Entry 6UUS (electron microscopy, 2.40 A resolution); this record covers chains P and R of the 7 polymer chains in the assembly.

# Chain P
Protein: ADM
Reference sequence: P35318 (ADML_HUMAN); residues 1-52 here correspond to UniProt positions 95-146 (UniProt number = residue number + 94)
Chain sequence (53 residues; row label = number of the first residue in the row):
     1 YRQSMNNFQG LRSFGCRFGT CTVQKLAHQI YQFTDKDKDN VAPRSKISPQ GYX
Unresolved in the structure: 1-15, 53
Construct notes: amidation (53)
Modified / non-standard residues: NH2 (amino group) at position 53
Cystine bridges: Cys16-Cys21
Swiss-Prot annotation at these positions:
  - site (Required for CALCRL receptor interaction): Thr22, Tyr31
  - modified residue: Tyr52 (Tyrosine amide)
From the paper describing this entry:
  - contacts within the chain: Cys16-Lys25

# Chain R
Protein: Calcitonin gene-related peptide type 1 receptor
Source organism: Homo sapiens
Reference sequence: Q16602 (CALRL_HUMAN); residues 22-461 here = UniProt positions 22-461
Chain sequence (490 residues; numbered -9 to 480; the number before each row is that of its first residue; numbers below 1 keep their minus sign (Met-9 is residue -9)):
    -9 MKTIIALSYI FCLVFADYKD DDDLEVLFQG PAELEESPED SIQLGVTRNK IMTAQYECYQ
    51 KIMQDPIQQA EGVYCNRTWD GWLCWNDVAA GTESMQLCPD YFQDFDPSEK VTKICDQDGN
   111 WFRHPASNRT WTNYTQCNVN THEKVKTALN LFYLTIIGHG LSIASLLISL GIFFYFKSLS
   171 CQRITLHKNL FFSFVCNSVV TIIHLTAVAN NQALVATNPV SCKVSQFIHL YLMGCNYFWM
   231 LCEGIYLHTL IVVAVFAEKQ HLMWYYFLGW GFPLIPACIH AIARSLYYND NCWISSDTHL
   291 LYIIHGPICA ALLVNLFFLL NIVRVLITKL KVTHQAESNL YMKAVRATLI LVPLLGIEFV
   351 LIPWRPEGKI AEEVYDYIMH ILMHFQGLLV STIFCFFNGE VQAILRRNWN QYKIQFGNSF
   411 SNSEALRSAS YTVSTISDGP GYSHDCPSEH LNGKSIHDIE NVLLKPENLY NPAGLEVLFQ
   471 GPHHHHHHHH
Unresolved in the structure: -9 to 34, 55-63, 107-109, 324-328, 352-361, 403-480
Construct notes: initiating methionine (-9); expression tag (-8 to 21, 462-480)
Cystine bridges: Cys48-Cys74, Cys65-Cys105, Cys88-Cys127, Cys212-Cys282
Swiss-Prot annotation at these positions:
  - region: Thr288, His289 (Required for RAMP3 interaction)
  - site: Gln202 (Required for ADM interaction), Gln250 (Required for RAMP3 interaction), Ser286 (Required for ADM2 interaction), Thr288 (Required for RAMP2 interaction), His295 (Required for ADM2 interaction), Trp354 (Required for ADM2 interaction), Met373 (Required for ADM interaction)
  - modified residue (Phosphoserine): Ser420, Ser445
  - glycosylation (N-linked (GlcNAc...) asparagine): Asn66, Asn118, Asn123
  - natural variant: Val205 (deletion: In LMPHM8; uncertain significance)
  - mutagenesis: Trp72 (W72A: Strongly reduced affinity for adrenomedullin), Phe92 (F92A: Strongly reduced affinity for adrenomedullin), Trp121 (W121A: Strongly reduced affinity for adrenomedullin)
From the paper describing this entry:
  - conformationally variable residues (helix shift, loop rearrangement): Val205, Val364

# How chain P and chain R interact
Pairs across the interface (71):
  Cys16(P) with Tyr292(R), hydrophobic
  Arg17(P) with Tyr292(R), hydrogen bond
  Phe18(P) with His295(R)
  Gly19(P) with Met369(R); Met373(R)
  Thr20(P) with Phe349(R)
  Cys21(P) with His295(R), hydrogen bond
  Thr22(P) with Met369(R); His370(R); Met373(R)
  Val23(P) with Thr191(R); His219(R); Met223(R), hydrophobic
  Gln24(P) with Gln216(R), hydrogen bond; His219(R); Leu220(R); Ser286(R); Leu291(R)
  Lys25(P) with Ser286(R)
  Leu26(P) with Ala138(R); Leu141(R), hydrophobic; Phe142(R); Thr145(R)
  Ala27(P) with Leu195(R), hydrophobic; Ala199(R); Ile284(R)
  His28(P) with Ile284(R); Ser286(R), hydrogen bond; Asp287(R), salt bridge
  Ile30(P) with Phe142(R), hydrophobic; Ala199(R); Asn200(R); Gln202(R), hydrogen bond (backbone-side chain)
  Tyr31(P) with Ala199(R), hydrogen bond (backbone-backbone); Gln202(R), hydrogen bond (backbone-side chain); Val205(R), hydrophobic; Ile284(R), hydrophobic
  Gln32(P) with Pro97(R)
  Phe33(P) with Asp96(R); Pro97(R); Val135(R), hydrophobic
  Thr34(P) with Asn200(R); Gln202(R), hydrogen bond
  Asp35(P) with Gln93(R), hydrogen bond (backbone-side chain); Gln202(R)
  Lys36(P) with Gln93(R)
  Lys38(P) with Asp90(R); Tyr91(R); Phe92(R); Gln93(R)
  Asp39(P) with Gln93(R), hydrogen bond (backbone-backbone)
  Asn40(P) with Gln93(R); Asp94(R)
  Ala42(P) with Asp94(R); Asn128(R)
  Pro43(P) with Phe92(R)
  Lys46(P) with Trp72(R); Trp121(R); Tyr124(R); Thr125(R); Asn128(R)
  Ser48(P) with Trp121(R), hydrogen bond (backbone-side chain)
  Pro49(P) with His114(R); Ser117(R), hydrogen bond (backbone-side chain); Trp121(R), hydrogen bond (backbone-side chain)
  Gly51(P) with Thr120(R); Trp121(R)
  Tyr52(P) with Asp70(R); Trp72(R); Trp121(R), hydrogen bond (backbone-side chain); Thr122(R)
Interface residues without a listed pair, chain P (33 interface residues in all): Gln29, Asp37, Gln50
Interface residues without a listed pair, chain R (51 interface residues in all): Val36, Thr37, Gly71, Phe95, Leu139, Tyr227, Ser285, Ile298, Cys299
From the paper, about this interface:
  - pairs named by the authors: His295(R)-Thr20(P)
  - interface residues, chain P: Gly19(P)

# Overview
33 residues of chain P face 51 of chain R across their interface, with 14 hydrogen bonds and 1 salt bridge.
Polar pairs include His28(P)-Asp287(R), Arg17(P)-Tyr292(R) and Cys21(P)-His295(R). The authors report a
contact between His295(R) and Thr20(P). The paper reports the interface residue Gly19(P); conformational
variability at Val205(R) and Val364(R).
Chain P is ADM and chain R is Calcitonin gene-related peptide type 1 receptor (Homo sapiens); the structure,
CryoEM Structure of the active Adrenomedullin 2 receptor G protein complex with adrenomedullin peptide, was
determined by electron microscopy, deposited together with 6UVA and 6UUN.
